PDB entry 8A1V | electron microscopy, 2.73 A resolution | chains A and B of the 6 polymer chains in the assembly

[Chain A]
Protein: Na(+)-translocating NADH-quinone reductase subunit A
Organism: Vibrio cholerae
Notes: EC 7.2.1.1
UniProt: A0A655PZA5 (A0A655PZA5_VIBCL); residues 1-446 here correspond to UniProt positions 17-462 (UniProt number = residue number + 16)
Amino-acid sequence (468 residues; row label = number of the first residue in the row; numbers below 1 keep their minus sign (Met-21 is residue -21)):
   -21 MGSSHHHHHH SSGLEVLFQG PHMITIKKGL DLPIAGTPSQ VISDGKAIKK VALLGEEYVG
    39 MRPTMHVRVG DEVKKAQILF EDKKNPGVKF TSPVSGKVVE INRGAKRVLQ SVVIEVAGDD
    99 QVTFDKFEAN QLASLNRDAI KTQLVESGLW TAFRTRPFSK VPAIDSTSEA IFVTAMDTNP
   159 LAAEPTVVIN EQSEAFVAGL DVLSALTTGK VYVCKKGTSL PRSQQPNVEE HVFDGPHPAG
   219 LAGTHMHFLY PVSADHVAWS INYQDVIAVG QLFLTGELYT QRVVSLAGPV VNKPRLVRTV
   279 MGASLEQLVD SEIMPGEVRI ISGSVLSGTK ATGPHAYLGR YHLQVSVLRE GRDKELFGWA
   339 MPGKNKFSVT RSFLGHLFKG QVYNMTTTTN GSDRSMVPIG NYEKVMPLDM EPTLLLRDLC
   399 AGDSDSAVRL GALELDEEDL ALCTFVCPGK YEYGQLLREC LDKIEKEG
Disordered / not traced: -21 to 0
Sequence notes: initiating methionine (-21); expression tag (-20 to 0)

[Chain B]
Protein: Na(+)-translocating NADH-quinone reductase subunit B
Organism: Vibrio cholerae
Notes: EC 7.2.1.1
UniProt: A0A085SSI3 (A0A085SSI3_VIBCL); residue numbers follow UniProt; this construct covers 1-415
Amino-acid sequence (415 residues; numbered 1 to 415; the number before each row is that of its first residue):
     1 MGLKKFLEDI EHHFEPGGKH EKWFALYEAA ATLFYTPGLV TKRSSHVRDS VDLKRIMIMV
    61 WLAVFPAMFW GMYNAGGQAI AALNHLYSGD QLAAIVAGNW HYWLTEMLGG TMSSDAGWGS
   121 KMLLGATYFL PIYATVFIVG GFWEVLFCMV RKHEVNEGFF VTSILFALIV PPTLPLWQAA
   181 LGITFGVVVA KEVFGGTGRN FLNPALAGRA FLFFAYPAQI SGDLVWTAAD GYSGATALSQ
   241 WAQGGAGALI NNATGQTITW MDAFIGNIPG SIGEVSTLAL MIGAAFIVYM GIASWRIIGG
   301 VMIGMILLST LFNVIGSDTN AMFNMPWHWH LVLGGFAFGM FFMATDPVSA SFTNSGKWAY
   361 GILIGVMCVL IRVVNPAYPE GMMLAILFAN LFAPLFDHVV VERNIKRRLA RYGKQ
Disordered / not traced: 1-19, 415
Covalently attached groups: flavin mononucleotide (FMN) linked to Thr236
Bound ions: Na+ site 1: Ala263, Val275, Val332; Na+ site 2: Ile371, Arg372, Asn375, Tyr378
Residues lining bound ligands:
  - 1,2-Distearoyl-sn-glycerophosphoethanolamine (3PE), molecule 1: Trp143, Phe147, Val150, Arg151, His153, Thr184, Phe185, Val188, Val189
  - 1,2-Distearoyl-sn-glycerophosphoethanolamine (3PE), molecule 2: Trp260, Met261, Phe264, Met281, Trp327, His328, Trp329, Leu331
  - FMN (flavin mononucleotide), molecule 1: Ile169, Leu206, Arg209, Phe213, Trp226, Ala237, Leu238, Ser239, Gly270, Ser271, Glu274, Gly334, Gly335, Phe338, Gly339, Met343, Tyr378, Pro379, Glu380, Gly381, Met382, Met383, Leu384
  - FMN, molecule 2: Phe213, Phe214, Pro217, Ser221, Gly222, Asp223, Gln243, Ala377, Tyr378, Pro379
  - riboflavin (RBF): Ile56, Met57, Val60, Gly158, Val161, Thr162, Leu165, Gly196, Thr197, Gly198, Arg199, Asn200, Leu202, Asn203, Pro204, Ala205, Ile292, Phe342, Met343, Thr345, Asp346, Pro347, Val348, Ser349
  - ubiquinone-2 (UQ2): Leu26, Ala29, Ala30, Leu33, Phe137, Ile138, Gly141, Phe142, Glu144, Val145, Val155, Asn156, Phe159, Phe160
What the authors report for this chain:
  - binding site for ubiquinone-2: Leu26, Ala29, Leu33, Gly141, Asn156, Phe159
  - mutagenesis - F338A, F342A, D346A: decreased catalytic activity
  - mutagenesis - D346A: decreased growth
  - specificity-determining residues: Leu33 (by similarity / conservation)

[Chain A / chain B interface]
Residue-residue contacts (134):
  Leu10(A) - Val47(B)  hydrophobic
  His225(A) - Tyr412(B)
  His225(A) - Lys414(B)  hydrogen bond (backbone-side chain)
  Phe226(A) - Lys414(B)
  Tyr228(A) - Arg411(B)
  Pro229(A) - Arg411(B)  hydrogen bond (backbone-side chain)
  Pro229(A) - Tyr412(B)  hydrophobic
  Pro229(A) - Lys414(B)
  His234(A) - Arg411(B)  hydrogen bond
  Arg297(A) - Val40(B)
  Arg297(A) - Thr41(B)  hydrogen bond (side chain-backbone)
  Arg297(A) - His46(B)  hydrogen bond
  Ile299(A) - His46(B)
  Val303(A) - Ser45(B)  hydrogen bond (backbone-side chain)
  Val303(A) - His46(B)  hydrogen bond (backbone-backbone)
  Val303(A) - Val47(B)  hydrophobic
  Leu304(A) - Ser44(B)  hydrogen bond (backbone-side chain)
  Leu304(A) - Ser45(B)
  Ser305(A) - Ser44(B)
  Gly306(A) - His46(B)  hydrogen bond (backbone-side chain)
  Lys308(A) - His46(B)
  Leu326(A) - Val47(B)  hydrophobic
  Gly329(A) - Gly38(B)
  Gly329(A) - Leu39(B)
  Gly329(A) - Val40(B)
  Arg330(A) - Gly38(B)
  Arg330(A) - Val40(B)
  Lys332(A) - Tyr35(B)
  Lys332(A) - Thr36(B)  hydrogen bond (side chain-backbone)
  Lys332(A) - Pro37(B)
  Lys332(A) - Gly38(B)
  Glu333(A) - Phe34(B)
  Glu333(A) - Tyr35(B)
  Glu333(A) - Thr36(B)  hydrogen bond (backbone-backbone)
  Leu334(A) - Phe34(B)
  Leu334(A) - Tyr35(B)
  Phe335(A) - Leu33(B)
  Phe335(A) - Phe34(B)  hydrogen bond (backbone-backbone)
  Gly336(A) - Thr36(B)
  Trp337(A) - Thr32(B)
  Trp337(A) - Leu33(B)  hydrogen bond (side chain-backbone)
  Trp337(A) - Thr36(B)
  Trp337(A) - Lys54(B)
  Trp337(A) - Arg55(B)  hydrogen bond (backbone-side chain)
  Trp337(A) - Ile58(B)  hydrophobic
  Ala338(A) - Arg55(B)
  Ala338(A) - Ile58(B)  hydrophobic
  Met339(A) - Arg55(B)  hydrogen bond (backbone-side chain)
  Lys344(A) - Ser50(B)
  Phe345(A) - Asp49(B)
  Phe345(A) - Ser50(B)  hydrogen bond (backbone-side chain)
  Ser346(A) - Asp49(B)  hydrogen bond
  Ser346(A) - Val51(B)
  Val347(A) - Asp49(B)  hydrogen bond (backbone-side chain)
  Thr348(A) - Met290(B)
  Arg349(A) - Tyr289(B)  hydrogen bond (side chain-backbone)
  Arg349(A) - Met290(B)  hydrogen bond (backbone-backbone)
  Ser350(A) - Arg55(B)  hydrogen bond (backbone-side chain)
  Ser350(A) - Met59(B)
  Ser350(A) - Met290(B)
  Phe351(A) - Ser50(B)
  Phe351(A) - Val51(B)
  Phe351(A) - Arg55(B)
  His354(A) - Tyr289(B)  hydrogen bond
  Met363(A) - Val47(B)  hydrophobic
  Thr364(A) - His46(B)
  Thr364(A) - Val47(B)
  Thr365(A) - Val40(B)
  Thr365(A) - Thr41(B)  hydrogen bond (backbone-backbone)
  Thr365(A) - His46(B)
  Thr366(A) - Leu39(B)
  Thr366(A) - Arg48(B)
  Thr367(A) - Leu39(B)  hydrogen bond (side chain-backbone)
  Thr367(A) - Val40(B)
  Thr367(A) - Thr41(B)
  Thr367(A) - Arg48(B)
  Asn368(A) - Arg48(B)  hydrogen bond (side chain-backbone)
  Asn368(A) - Asp49(B)
  Asn368(A) - Ser50(B)
  Asn368(A) - Asp52(B)
  Gly369(A) - Asp52(B)
  Ser370(A) - Pro37(B)
  Arg372(A) - Leu53(B)
  Arg372(A) - Glu154(B)  salt bridge
  Arg372(A) - Val155(B)  hydrogen bond (side chain-backbone)
  Arg372(A) - Asn156(B)
  Arg372(A) - Glu157(B)  salt bridge
  Ser373(A) - Thr197(B)
  Ser373(A) - Arg199(B)  hydrogen bond
  Met374(A) - Gly198(B)
  Val375(A) - Leu53(B)  hydrophobic
  Val375(A) - Pro347(B)  hydrophobic
  Pro376(A) - Pro347(B)
  Pro376(A) - Phe352(B)  hydrophobic
  Ile377(A) - Ile56(B)  hydrophobic
  Ile377(A) - Gly291(B)
  Ile377(A) - Ile292(B)
  Asp387(A) - Asn404(B)  hydrogen bond (backbone-side chain)
  Asp387(A) - Arg407(B)  salt bridge
  Asp387(A) - Arg408(B)  hydrogen bond (backbone-side chain)
  Asp387(A) - Tyr412(B)
  Met388(A) - Arg408(B)
  Glu389(A) - Thr353(B)
  Glu389(A) - Val401(B)
  Thr391(A) - Phe352(B)
  Leu392(A) - Phe352(B)  hydrophobic
  Leu392(A) - Thr353(B)
  Leu392(A) - Val401(B)  hydrophobic
  Arg395(A) - Gly198(B)  hydrogen bond (side chain-backbone)
  Arg395(A) - Phe352(B)
  Arg407(A) - Glu402(B)  salt bridge
  Arg407(A) - Ile405(B)
  Arg407(A) - Arg408(B)  hydrogen bond (backbone-side chain)
  Leu408(A) - Arg408(B)  hydrogen bond (backbone-side chain)
  Gly409(A) - Arg408(B)
  Glu412(A) - Arg408(B)  salt bridge
  Glu412(A) - Tyr412(B)  hydrogen bond
  Thr422(A) - Ser45(B)
  Thr422(A) - Arg48(B)
  Phe423(A) - Val47(B)
  Phe423(A) - Arg48(B)
  Phe423(A) - Asp49(B)  hydrogen bond (backbone-backbone)
  Val424(A) - Asp49(B)
  Pro426(A) - Asp52(B)
  Pro426(A) - Leu53(B)
  Pro426(A) - Ile56(B)  hydrophobic
  Lys428(A) - Arg48(B)
  Lys428(A) - Asp49(B)  hydrogen bond (side chain-backbone)
  Lys428(A) - Val51(B)  hydrogen bond (side chain-backbone)
  Tyr429(A) - Arg199(B)  hydrogen bond
  Glu430(A) - Arg43(B)
  Glu430(A) - Ser44(B)
  Glu430(A) - Arg48(B)  salt bridge
  Gln433(A) - Arg43(B)  hydrogen bond
Interface residues without a listed pair, chain A (75 interface residues in all): Ser302, Thr307, Glu328, Asp331, Pro340, Leu355, Asn379, Glu381, Lys382, Ala419
Interface residues without a listed pair, chain B (55 interface residues in all): Lys42, Val288, Val348, Asn354, Asp397, Val400

[Overview]
75 residues of chain A and 55 residues of chain B are in contact, with 38 hydrogen bonds and 6 salt bridges.
Polar contacts include Arg372(A)-Glu154(B), Arg372(A)-Glu157(B) and Asp387(A)-Arg407(B). The paper reports a
binding site for ubiquinone-2 at Leu26(B), Ala29(B) and Leu33(B) among others; F338A, F342A and D346A of chain
B reduce catalytic activity.
Here chain A is Na(+)-translocating NADH-quinone reductase subunit A and chain B is Na(+)-translocating
NADH-quinone reductase subunit B, both from Vibrio cholerae. Entry 8A1V (Sodium pumping NADH-quinone
oxidoreductase with substrate Q2) was determined by electron microscopy (same publication as 8A1T, 8A1U, 8A1W,
8A1X, 8A1Y, 8ACW and 8ACY).
